6MN6 - chains A and B; structure by X-ray diffraction, 3.36 A resolution.

Chain A (and B):
Protein: Metal transporter CNNM3
Source organism: Homo sapiens
Notes: chain B of this document is another copy of the same molecule, construct and numbering; everything in this record applies to it too
Reference sequence: Q8NE01 (CNNM3_HUMAN); residues 299-658 here = UniProt positions 299-658
Amino-acid sequence (365 residues; each row starts with the number of its first residue):
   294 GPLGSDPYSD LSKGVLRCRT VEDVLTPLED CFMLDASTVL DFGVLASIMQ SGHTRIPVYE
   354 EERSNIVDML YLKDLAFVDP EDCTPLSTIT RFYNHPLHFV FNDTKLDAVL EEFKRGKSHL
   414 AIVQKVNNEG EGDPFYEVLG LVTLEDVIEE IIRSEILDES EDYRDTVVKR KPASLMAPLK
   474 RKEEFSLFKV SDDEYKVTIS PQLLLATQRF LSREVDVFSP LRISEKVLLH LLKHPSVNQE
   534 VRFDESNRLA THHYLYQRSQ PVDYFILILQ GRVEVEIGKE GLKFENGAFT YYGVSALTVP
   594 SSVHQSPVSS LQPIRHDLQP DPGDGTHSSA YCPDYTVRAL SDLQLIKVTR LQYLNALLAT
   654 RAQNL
Not modelled in the structure: 294-310, 422-426, 469-490, 595-622 (chain B: 294-300, 462-491, 592-622)
Differences from the reference sequence: expression tag (294-298)

Interface between chain A and chain B:
Contacting residue pairs (115; chain A residue first):
  Phe-335(A) / Val-460(B)  hydrophobic
  Phe-335(A) / Val-461(B)
  Leu-338(A) / Val-460(B)  hydrophobic
  Met-342(A) / Asp-458(B)
  Met-342(A) / Val-460(B)  hydrophobic
  Thr-347(A) / Asp-451(B)  hydrogen bond
  Thr-347(A) / Ser-453(B)
  Thr-347(A) / Tyr-456(B)
  Arg-348(A) / Asp-451(B)  salt bridge
  Leu-365(A) / Asp-455(B)
  Lys-366(A) / Glu-452(B)
  Lys-366(A) / Ser-453(B)
  Lys-366(A) / Asp-455(B)
  Ala-369(A) / Asp-455(B)
  Ala-369(A) / Asp-458(B)
  Pro-373(A) / Val-460(B)  hydrophobic
  Lys-407(A) / Glu-448(B)  salt bridge
  Lys-407(A) / Ile-449(B)
  His-412(A) / Ile-449(B)  hydrogen bond (side chain-backbone)
  His-412(A) / Leu-450(B)
  His-412(A) / Asp-451(B)  salt bridge
  Leu-437(A) / Ile-445(B)  hydrophobic
  Leu-437(A) / Ile-449(B)  hydrophobic
  Ile-441(A) / Ser-305(B)
  Ile-441(A) / Ile-444(B)  hydrophobic
  Ile-441(A) / Ile-445(B)  hydrophobic
  Glu-442(A) / Ile-441(B)
  Ile-444(A) / Ser-302(B)
  Ile-445(A) / Leu-403(B)  hydrophobic
  Ile-445(A) / Ile-441(B)  hydrophobic
  Ile-445(A) / Ile-444(B)  hydrophobic
  Arg-446(A) / Leu-437(B)
  Arg-446(A) / Glu-438(B)  salt bridge
  Arg-446(A) / Ile-441(B)
  Glu-448(A) / Ser-302(B)
  Glu-448(A) / Lys-407(B)
  Ile-449(A) / Leu-403(B)
  Ile-449(A) / Phe-406(B)
  Ile-449(A) / Lys-407(B)
  Ile-449(A) / His-412(B)
  Ile-449(A) / Leu-437(B)  hydrophobic
  Leu-450(A) / Lys-410(B)
  Leu-450(A) / Ser-411(B)  hydrogen bond (backbone-backbone)
  Asp-451(A) / Arg-348(B)  salt bridge
  Asp-451(A) / Ser-411(B)
  Asp-451(A) / His-412(B)  hydrogen bond (side chain-backbone)
  Glu-452(A) / Arg-348(B)  salt bridge
  Glu-452(A) / Tyr-364(B)  hydrogen bond
  Glu-452(A) / Lys-366(B)  hydrogen bond (backbone-side chain)
  Glu-452(A) / Pro-389(B)
  Glu-452(A) / Lys-410(B)
  Ser-453(A) / Thr-347(B)  hydrogen bond
  Ser-453(A) / Tyr-364(B)
  Asp-455(A) / Lys-366(B)  hydrogen bond (backbone-side chain)
  Tyr-456(A) / Lys-366(B)
  Arg-457(A) / Lys-366(B)
  Lys-462(A) / Phe-385(B)
  Arg-463(A) / Phe-385(B)
  Phe-503(A) / Ile-570(B)  hydrophobic
  Arg-506(A) / Ser-588(B)
  Glu-507(A) / Gly-586(B)
  Glu-507(A) / Ser-588(B)
  Glu-507(A) / Tyr-624(B)  hydrogen bond
  Glu-507(A) / Pro-626(B)
  Glu-507(A) / Asp-627(B)
  Glu-507(A) / Tyr-628(B)  hydrogen bond
  Arg-515(A) / Gln-343(B)  hydrogen bond
  Arg-551(A) / Arg-506(B)
  Ser-552(A) / Arg-506(B)  hydrogen bond
  Ile-570(A) / Phe-582(B)  hydrophobic
  Lys-572(A) / Arg-502(B)
  Glu-573(A) / Gln-495(B)
  Glu-573(A) / Ala-499(B)
  Leu-575(A) / Phe-582(B)  hydrophobic
  Phe-577(A) / Ala-581(B)  hydrophobic
  Phe-577(A) / Phe-582(B)  hydrophobic
  Asn-579(A) / Thr-583(B)
  Phe-582(A) / Ile-570(B)  hydrophobic
  Thr-583(A) / Asn-579(B)
  Tyr-584(A) / Tyr-584(B)
  Ser-588(A) / Arg-506(B)
  Ser-588(A) / Glu-507(B)  hydrogen bond (side chain-backbone)
  Leu-590(A) / Phe-335(B)
  Thr-591(A) / Phe-335(B)
  Thr-591(A) / Asp-509(B)
  Val-592(A) / Gly-336(B)
  Val-592(A) / Ser-340(B)
  Ser-594(A) / Leu-514(B)
  Tyr-624(A) / Glu-507(B)  hydrogen bond
  Cys-625(A) / Arg-506(B)
  Pro-626(A) / Arg-506(B)  hydrogen bond (backbone-side chain)
  Pro-626(A) / Glu-507(B)
  Asp-627(A) / Phe-503(B)
  Asp-627(A) / Arg-506(B)  salt bridge
  Asp-627(A) / Glu-507(B)  hydrogen bond (backbone-side chain)
  Tyr-628(A) / Phe-503(B)  hydrophobic
  Tyr-628(A) / Glu-507(B)  hydrogen bond
  Arg-643(A) / Phe-335(B)
  Leu-644(A) / Asp-372(B)
  Leu-644(A) / Pro-373(B)
  Tyr-646(A) / Phe-335(B)  hydrophobic
  Tyr-646(A) / Gln-343(B)
  Leu-647(A) / Phe-335(B)  hydrophobic
  Leu-647(A) / Leu-338(B)  hydrophobic
  Leu-647(A) / Ala-339(B)
  Leu-647(A) / Met-342(B)
  Leu-647(A) / Pro-373(B)  hydrophobic
  Leu-650(A) / Met-342(B)  hydrophobic
  Leu-650(A) / Gln-343(B)
  Leu-651(A) / Met-342(B)  hydrophobic
  Leu-651(A) / Leu-365(B)
  Leu-651(A) / Ala-369(B)  hydrophobic
  Arg-654(A) / Met-342(B)  hydrogen bond (side chain-backbone)
  Arg-654(A) / Gln-343(B)
  Arg-654(A) / Leu-365(B)
Also at the interface, not in a pair above, chain A (75 interface residues in all): Ala-339, Asp-400, Leu-403, Phe-406, Glu-438, Glu-454, Asp-458, Ala-499, Asp-556, Ala-581, Gly-586, Val-587, Ala-589, Pro-593, Asn-648
Also at the interface, not in a pair above, chain B (70 interface residues in all): Leu-304, Leu-368, Phe-370, Glu-374, Leu-496, Val-508, Arg-515, Leu-575, Phe-577

In short:
75 residues of chain A face 70 of chain B across their interface; the contacts include 18 hydrogen bonds and 7
salt bridges. Polar contacts include Arg-348(A)/Asp-451(B), Lys-407(A)/Glu-448(B) and His-412(A)/Asp-451(B).
Chain A and chain B are both Metal transporter CNNM3 (Homo sapiens); the structure, Crystal structure of the
cytosolic domain of human CNNM3, was determined by X-ray diffraction (same publication as 6N7E).
